Entry 8PZM (X-ray diffraction, 1.70 A resolution); this record covers chain A.

[Chain A]
Protein: Probable cytosol aminopeptidase
From: Pseudomonas aeruginosa PA14
Reference sequence: Q02RY8 (AMPA_PSEAB); the construct lacks a stretch of the UniProt sequence, so the offset changes along the chain: 22-490 = UniProt 1-469; 491-501 = UniProt 471-481; 504-515 = UniProt 484-495
Sequence (517 residues; row label = number of the first residue in the row; note: 1 number in that range is skipped by the numbering (no residue carries it; nothing is unmodelled there); numbering starts at 0):
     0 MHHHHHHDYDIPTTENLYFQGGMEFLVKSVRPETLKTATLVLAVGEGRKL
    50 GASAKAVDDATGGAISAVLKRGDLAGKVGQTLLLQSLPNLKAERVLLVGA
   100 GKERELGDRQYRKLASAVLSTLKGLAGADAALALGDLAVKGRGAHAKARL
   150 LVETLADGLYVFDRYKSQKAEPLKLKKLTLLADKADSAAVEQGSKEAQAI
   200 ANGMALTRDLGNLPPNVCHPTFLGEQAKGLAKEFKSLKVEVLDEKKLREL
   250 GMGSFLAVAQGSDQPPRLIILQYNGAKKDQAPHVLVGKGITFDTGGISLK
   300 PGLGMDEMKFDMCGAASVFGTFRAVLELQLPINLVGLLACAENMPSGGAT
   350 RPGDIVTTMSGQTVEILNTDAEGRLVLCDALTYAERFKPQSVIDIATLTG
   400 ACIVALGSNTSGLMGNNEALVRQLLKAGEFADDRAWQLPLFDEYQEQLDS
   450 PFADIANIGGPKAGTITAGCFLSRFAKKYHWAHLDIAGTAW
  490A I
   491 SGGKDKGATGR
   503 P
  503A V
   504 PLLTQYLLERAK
Not modelled in the structure: 0-17
Differences from the reference sequence: initiating methionine (0); expression tag (1-21)
UniProt features mapped onto this chain:
  - active site: Lys299, Arg373
  - binding site (Mn(2+)): Lys287, Asp292, Asp310, Asp369, Glu371
Metal / ion sites: Mn2+ site 1: Lys287, Asp292, Asp310, Glu371 (together with bestatin); Mn2+ site 2: Asp292, Asp369, Glu371 (together with bestatin)
Ligand contacts:
  - bicarbonate ion (BCT): Lys287, Asp369, Ala370, Glu371, Gly372, Arg373, Leu397
  - bestatin (BES; 2-(3-amino-2-hydroxy-4-phenyl-butyrylamino)-4-methyl-pentanoic acid): Lys287, Asp292, Lys299, Met307, Asp310, Asn367, Asp369, Ala370, Glu371, Arg373, Thr396, Leu397, Thr398, Gly399, Ala400, Ile402, Ile457, Ala486, Trp490
Reported in the primary citation:
  - binding site for bestatin: Lys287
  - mutagenesis - D369A: abolished catalytic activity on AVLQSGFRKK-NH2 (proposed by the authors, not directly observed)

[Overview]
Bound to chain A: bestatin and bicarbonate ion. Lys287, Asp292, Asp310 and Glu371 coordinate Mn2+ site 1.
Asp292, Asp369 and Glu371 coordinate Mn2+ site 2. Curated annotation (UniProt) lists active-site residues
Lys299 and Arg373 and 5 Mn2+-binding residues. From the paper: a binding site for bestatin at Lys287; D369A
abolishes catalytic activity on AVLQSGFRKK-NH2.
Chain A is Probable cytosol aminopeptidase (Pseudomonas aeruginosa PA14); the structure, Intracellular leucine
aminopeptidase of Pseudomonas aeruginosa PA14 bound to bestatin inhibitor and manganese, was determined by
X-ray diffraction (same publication as 8PZ0 and 8PZY).
